PDB entry 8WGH | electron microscopy, 2.40 A resolution | chains B and C of the 18 polymer chains in the assembly

Chain B:
Molecule: Photosystem I P700 chlorophyll a apoprotein A2
From: Fittonia albivenis
Notes: EC 1.97.1.12
Reference sequence: G9IB61 (G9IB61_SESIN); numbering as in UniProt (aligned over 1-734)
Chain sequence (734 residues; row label = number of the first residue in the row):
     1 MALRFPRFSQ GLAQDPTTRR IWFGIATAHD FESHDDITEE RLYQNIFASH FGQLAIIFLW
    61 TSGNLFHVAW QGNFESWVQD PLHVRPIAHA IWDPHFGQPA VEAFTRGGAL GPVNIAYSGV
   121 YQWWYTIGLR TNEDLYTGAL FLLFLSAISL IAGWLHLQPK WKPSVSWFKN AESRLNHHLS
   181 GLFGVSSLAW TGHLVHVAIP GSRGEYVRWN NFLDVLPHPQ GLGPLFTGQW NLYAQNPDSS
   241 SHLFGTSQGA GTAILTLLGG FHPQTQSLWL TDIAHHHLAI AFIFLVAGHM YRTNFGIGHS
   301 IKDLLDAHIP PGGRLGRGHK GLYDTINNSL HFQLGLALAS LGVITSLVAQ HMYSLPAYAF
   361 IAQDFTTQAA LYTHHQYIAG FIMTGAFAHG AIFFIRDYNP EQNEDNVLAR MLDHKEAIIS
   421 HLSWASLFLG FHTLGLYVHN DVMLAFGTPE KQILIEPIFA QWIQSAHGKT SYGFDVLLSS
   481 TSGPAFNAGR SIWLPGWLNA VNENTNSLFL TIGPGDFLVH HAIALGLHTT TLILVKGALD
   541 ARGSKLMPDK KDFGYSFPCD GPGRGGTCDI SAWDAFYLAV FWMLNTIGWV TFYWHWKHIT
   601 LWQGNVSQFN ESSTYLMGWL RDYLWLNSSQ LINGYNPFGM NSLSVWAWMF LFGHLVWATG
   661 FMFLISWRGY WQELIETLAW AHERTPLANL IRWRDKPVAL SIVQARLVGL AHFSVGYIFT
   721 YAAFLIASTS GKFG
Not modelled in the structure: 1
Bound ions: chlorophyll a Mg site 1 near Q53 (its only coordinating residue here); chlorophyll a Mg site 2 near D93 (its only coordinating residue here)
Residues lining bound ligands:
  - beta-carotene (BCR), molecule 1: I21, I25, I691
  - beta-carotene (BCR), molecule 2: L54, I57, W60, G181, L182, V185, S186, L188
  - beta-carotene (BCR), molecule 3: T61, L65, W123, W124, I127, L129, G138, F141, L142, L145, W209, F212, L213
  - beta-carotene (BCR), molecule 4: L188, L222, L225, F226, F282, L285, V286, H289
  - beta-carotene (BCR), molecule 5: F332, G335, L336, A339, V343, M383, A386, F387, G390, F393, F394, L408, A538
  - beta-carotene (BCR), molecule 6: F387, M411, V535, L539
  - beta-carotene (BCR), molecule 7: W648, M649, F652, W671, L674, I675, L678, F719
  - beta-carotene (BCR), molecule 8: T685, P686, L687
  - chlorophyll a (CLA), molecule 1: F5, F8, G24, I25, A28, H29, F31, H34, S49, G52, Q53, I56
  - chlorophyll a (CLA), molecule 2: T18, I21, W22, I675, L678, A679, H682, I691, R692, W693, R694, D695, P697, V698
  - chlorophyll a (CLA), molecule 3: W22, F652, L655, V656, T659, M662, F663, L700, V708, A711, H712, V715
  - chlorophyll a (CLA), molecule 4: I25, A26, T27, A28, H29, D30, L334, L338, F381, I382, T384, G385, A388, H389, I392, R396, Y555, W573, F576, F652, A711, V715, F719
  - chlorophyll a (CLA), molecule 5: H29, F31, Y43, I46, S49, H50, Q53, L54, I57, F168, R174, H178, L182, L330, H331, Q333, L334, A337, L338, L341
  - chlorophyll a (CLA), molecule 6: H29, Q53, I56, I57, W60, L341, I378, F381, I382
  - chlorophyll a (CLA), molecule 7: F47, F51, I148, I151, A152, L155, H156, K160, W161, P163, W167
  - chlorophyll a (CLA), molecule 8: F47, H50, F51, L54, W123, W167, F168, N170, S173, R174, H177, H178, G181, L182, F183, I344, Y358
  - chlorophyll a (CLA), molecule 9: F51, L54, F58, I127, G128, L129, D134, T137, G138, F141, L145, I148, S149, S186, A189, W190, G192, H193, H196, V197, V207, R208, W209, F212
  - chlorophyll a (CLA), molecule 10: I57, W60, T61, S118, G119, W123, V185, S186, A189, L341, I344, T345, V348, M352, Y358, L371, H374, H375, I378, I382
  - chlorophyll a (CLA), molecule 11: L59, W60, S62, G63, F66, H67, W70, Q71, H89, A90, W92
  - chlorophyll a (CLA), molecule 12: W60, N64, V68, A88, H89, N114, I115, A116, Y117, S118, V120, V645, W646, M649, F719
  - chlorophyll a (CLA), molecule 13: W60, N64, Y117, S118, V120, A370, L371, T373, H374, Y377, F381, W646, M649, I718, F719, A722, L725, I726
  - chlorophyll a (CLA), molecule 14: H89, A90, I91, W92, D93, P94, H95, F96, F104, N114, S644, V645, W648
  - chlorophyll a (CLA), molecule 15: W123, T126, I127, L182, F183, S186, S187, W190, I273, H276, H277, I280, I344, L347, V348, H351, M352, A357, Y358
  - chlorophyll a (CLA), molecule 16: W167, N170, S173, H177, T293, N294, F295
  - chlorophyll a (CLA), molecule 17: A171, R174, L175, H178, L179, F183, I280, I283, F284, I301, L305, Y323, I326, N327, L336, A337, S340, L341, I344
  - chlorophyll a (CLA), molecule 18: L175, L179, F183, I283, F284, A287, M290, Y291, I301, L304, L305
  - chlorophyll a (CLA), molecule 19: N176, H177, S180, G181, V185, L285, H289, M290, Y291, T293, F295, I297
  - chlorophyll a (CLA), molecule 20: L188, A189, T191, G192, V195, H196, F212, L213, V215, L216, P217, H218, G221, L222, F226, Y233, I254, L255, L278
  - chlorophyll a (CLA), molecule 21: L225, W230, N231, Y233, A234, L255, T256, L257, H275, L278, A279, F282, I492
  - chlorophyll a (CLA), molecule 22: T256, L257, G260, L268, D272, I273, H275, H276, A279, I280, H351, L355, W493, W497
  - chlorophyll a (CLA), molecule 23: I283, V286, M290, H299, L304, A307, H308
  - chlorophyll a (CLA), molecule 24: V286, A287, H289, M290, I297, G298, H299
  - chlorophyll a (CLA), molecule 25: L305, H308, L315, H319, L322, I326, F332, V407, L408, M411
  - chlorophyll a (CLA), molecule 26: A307, H308, I309, P310, P311, R314, L315, H319
  - chlorophyll a (CLA), molecule 27: R314, L315, V407, R410, M411, D413, H414, A417, I418, H421
  - chlorophyll a (CLA), molecule 28: L336, A339, S340, V343, I344, L347, Q350, H351, Y353, S354, L355, L508, F509
  - chlorophyll a (CLA), molecule 29: V343, S346, L347, Q350, Q376, G380, M383, F387, L527, T530, T531, L534, M583, T586, I587
  - chlorophyll a (CLA), molecule 30: Q350, Y353, Y372, F459, A460, I463, Q464, F509, L510, I512, H520, I523, L527, V590, Y593, W594, H598
  - chlorophyll a (CLA), molecule 31: A417, H421, W424
  - chlorophyll a (CLA), molecule 32: I418, L422, W424, A524, L527, H528, T531
  - chlorophyll a (CLA), molecule 33: S420, S423, W424, L427, F431
  - chlorophyll a (CLA), molecule 34: S423, S426, L427, G430, F431, L434, L525, T529, L532, I533, L578, F581, W582
  - chlorophyll a (CLA), molecule 35: W424, L427, F428, F431, H432
  - chlorophyll a (CLA), molecule 36: F428, L429, E456, P457, I458, F459, A460, F517, H520, H521, A524, H528
  - chlorophyll a (CLA), molecule 37: H432, G435, L436, V438, H439, V442, M443, K451, I453
  - chlorophyll a (CLA), molecule 38: T433, L434, Y437, V519, A522, L525, N585, W589, F592, L616, W619, L620, L624, S628, I632, F650, H654, W657, Y717, T720, Y721, F724
  - chlorophyll a (CLA), molecule 39: L434, V438, D441, L525, F581, W582, N585, W589, L616, L620, W657, F713
  - chlorophyll a (CLA), molecule 40: I458, F459, W462, F474
  - chlorophyll a (CLA), molecule 41: W462, I463, A466, H467, L477, L478, W493, L494, W497, F509
  - chlorophyll a (CLA), molecule 42: L477, P484, A485, A488, G489, I492, W493
  - chlorophyll a (CLA), molecule 43: L620, L624, W625, W657
  - chlorophyll a (CLA), molecule 44: W648, L651, F652, H654, L655, W657, A658
  - chlorophyll a (CLA), molecule 45: L655, A658, T659, F661, M662, I665, S666, Y670, W671, L674
  - chlorophyll a (CLA), molecule 46: L678, A681, H682, T685, A688, I691
  - chlorophyll a (CLA), molecule 47: W680, A681, R684, T685, P686
  - chlorophyll a (CLA), molecule 48: P686, L687, L690
  - phylloquinone (PQN): W22, I25, M662, F663, S666, W667, R668, W671, I675, A699, L700, S701, A705
  - 4Fe-4S cluster (SF4): C559, G561, P562, T567, C568, W667, I702

Chain C:
Molecule: Photosystem I iron-sulfur center
From: Fittonia albivenis
Notes: EC 1.97.1.12
Reference sequence: A4QJG7 (PSAC_AETCO); residues 1-81 here = UniProt positions 1-81
Chain sequence (81 residues; numbered 1 to 81; the number before each row is that of its first residue):
     1 MSHSVKIYDT CIGCTQCVRA CPTDVLEMIP WDGCKAKQIA SAPRTEDCVG CKRCESACPT
    61 DFLSVRVYLW HETTRSMGLA Y
Not modelled in the structure: 1
Residues lining bound ligands:
  - 4Fe-4S cluster (SF4), molecule 1: V5, C21, P22, T23, V25, L26, C48, V49, G50, C51, K52, R53, C54, V67
  - 4Fe-4S cluster (SF4), molecule 2: C11, I12, G13, C14, T15, Q16, C17, A40, A57, C58, P59, T60, S64, V65
Curated features (UniProtKB/Swiss-Prot):
  - binding site ([4Fe-4S] cluster): C11, C14, C17, C21, C48, C51, C54, C58

Interface between chain B and chain C:
Residue-residue contacts - 29 pairs, chain B then chain C:
  G11(B) with H71(C)
  D15(B) with E72(C)
  P16(B) with E72(C); T74(C)
  T17(B) with L79(C)
  R19(B) with E72(C)
  M547(B) with R66(C)
  P548(B) with F62(C)
  D549(B) with F62(C); R66(C), salt bridge
  F553(B) with R66(C); V67(C); Y68(C), hydrophobic
  D560(B) with K52(C), salt bridge; E55(C); R66(C), salt bridge
  G563(B) with S56(C)
  R564(B) with F62(C)
  R668(B) with M77(C)
  Q672(B) with L79(C); Y81(C), hydrogen bond
  E676(B) with Y81(C)
  K696(B) with T74(C); L79(C); Y81(C), hydrogen bond (side chain-backbone)
  P697(B) with Y81(C), hydrogen bond (backbone-side chain)
  V698(B) with M77(C), hydrophobic; L79(C), hydrophobic; Y81(C)
Interface residues without a listed pair, chain B (29 interface residues in all): Q14, L546, D552, P558, C559, G561, P562, I675, A679, E683, W693
Interface residues without a listed pair, chain C (17 interface residues in all): C51, L63, L69, T73

Overview:
29 residues of chain B face 17 of chain C across their interface, with 3 hydrogen bonds and 3 salt bridges.
Among the polar pairs are D549(B)-R66(C), D560(B)-K52(C) and D560(B)-R66(C).
Here chain B is Photosystem I P700 chlorophyll a apoprotein A2 and chain C is Photosystem I iron-sulfur
center, both from Fittonia albivenis. Entry 8WGH (Cryo-EM structure of the red-shifted Fittonia albivenis
PSI-LHCI) was determined by electron microscopy.
